5IXI - chains A and B; structure by X-ray diffraction, 2.57 A resolution.

# Chain A
Protein: Tyrosine-protein kinase JAK1
From: Homo sapiens
Notes: EC 2.7.10.2
UniProt: P23458 (JAK1_HUMAN); residues 35-559 here = UniProt positions 35-559
Chain sequence (544 residues; numbered 19 to 562; the number before each row is that of its first residue):
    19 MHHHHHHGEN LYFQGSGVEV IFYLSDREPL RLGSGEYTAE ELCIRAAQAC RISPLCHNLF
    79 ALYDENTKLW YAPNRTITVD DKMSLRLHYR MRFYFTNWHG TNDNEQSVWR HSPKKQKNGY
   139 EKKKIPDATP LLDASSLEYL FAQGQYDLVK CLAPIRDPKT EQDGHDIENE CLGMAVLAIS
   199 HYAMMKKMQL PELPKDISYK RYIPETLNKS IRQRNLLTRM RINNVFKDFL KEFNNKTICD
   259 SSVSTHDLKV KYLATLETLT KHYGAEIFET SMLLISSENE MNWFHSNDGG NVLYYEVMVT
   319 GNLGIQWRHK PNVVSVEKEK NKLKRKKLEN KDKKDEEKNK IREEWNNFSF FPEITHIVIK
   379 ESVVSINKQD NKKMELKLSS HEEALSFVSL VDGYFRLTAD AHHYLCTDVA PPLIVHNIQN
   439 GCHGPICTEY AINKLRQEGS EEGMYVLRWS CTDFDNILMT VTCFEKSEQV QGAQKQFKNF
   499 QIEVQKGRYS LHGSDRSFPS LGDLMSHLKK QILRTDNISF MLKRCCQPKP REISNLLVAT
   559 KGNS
Unresolved in the structure: 19-35, 98-100, 132-146, 207-215, 305-309, 330-360, 457-462, 479-496, 559-562
Sequence notes: initiating methionine (19); expression tag (20-34, 560-562); conflict Asp350 (His in P23458), Phe368 (Tyr in P23458)
Reported in the primary citation:
  - mutagenesis - I240F, I240L: unchanged binding to Chimera protein of Interferon lambda receptor 1 and Interleukin-10 receptor subunit alpha (chain B)

# Chain B
Protein: Chimera protein of Interferon lambda receptor 1 and Interleukin-10 receptor subunit alpha
From: Homo sapiens
UniProt: chimeric construct of Q8IU57, Q13651: residues 253-262 from Q8IU57 (INLR1_HUMAN) positions 250-259 (UniProt number = residue number - 3); residues 263-303 from Q13651 positions 263-303 (same numbers)
Chain sequence (53 residues; each row starts with the number of its first residue):
   251 GSKTLMGNPW FQRKKLPSVL LFKKPSPFIF ISQRPSPETQ DTIHPLDEEA FLK
Unresolved in the structure: 251-253, 283-303
Sequence notes: expression tag (251-252)

# Chain A / chain B interface
Residue-residue contacts - 50 pairs, chain A then chain B:
  Gln180(A) - Gln262(B)  hydrogen bond
  His183(A) - Pro259(B)  hydrogen bond (side chain-backbone)
  His183(A) - Trp260(B)
  His183(A) - Gln262(B)
  Glu186(A) - Trp260(B)  hydrogen bond
  Asn187(A) - Trp260(B)
  Asn187(A) - Lys265(B)
  Asn187(A) - Pro267(B)
  Glu188(A) - Pro267(B)
  Glu188(A) - Ser268(B)  hydrogen bond (side chain-backbone)
  Glu188(A) - Val269(B)  hydrogen bond (side chain-backbone)
  Leu190(A) - Trp260(B)  hydrophobic
  Gly191(A) - Pro267(B)
  Gly191(A) - Val269(B)
  Gly191(A) - Leu270(B)
  Met192(A) - Val269(B)  hydrophobic
  Val194(A) - Leu270(B)  hydrophobic
  Leu195(A) - Val269(B)  hydrophobic
  Leu195(A) - Leu270(B)  hydrophobic
  Leu195(A) - Phe272(B)  hydrophobic
  Arg232(A) - Asn258(B)
  Arg232(A) - Trp260(B)
  Asn233(A) - Leu255(B)  hydrogen bond (side chain-backbone)
  Leu235(A) - Leu255(B)  hydrophobic
  Leu235(A) - Met256(B)  hydrophobic
  Leu235(A) - Phe261(B)  hydrophobic
  Thr236(A) - Leu255(B)  hydrogen bond (side chain-backbone)
  Thr236(A) - Asn258(B)  hydrogen bond
  Thr236(A) - Trp260(B)
  Thr236(A) - Phe261(B)
  Arg239(A) - Trp260(B)  hydrogen bond (side chain-backbone)
  Arg239(A) - Phe261(B)
  Arg239(A) - Gln262(B)  hydrogen bond (side chain-backbone)
  Arg239(A) - Lys264(B)
  Ile240(A) - Trp260(B)  hydrophobic
  Val243(A) - Lys264(B)
  Asp246(A) - Lys264(B)  salt bridge
  Phe247(A) - Lys265(B)
  Phe247(A) - Pro267(B)
  Phe251(A) - Leu270(B)  hydrophobic
  Phe251(A) - Phe272(B)  hydrophobic
  Thr255(A) - Leu270(B)
  Ser259(A) - Phe272(B)  hydrogen bond (side chain-backbone)
  Ser259(A) - Lys274(B)
  Val261(A) - Phe272(B)  hydrophobic
  Asp265(A) - Phe272(B)
  Lys269(A) - Val269(B)
  Lys269(A) - Leu271(B)  hydrogen bond (side chain-backbone)
  Lys269(A) - Phe272(B)
  Thr273(A) - Val269(B)
Interface residues without a listed pair, chain A (28 interface residues in all): Glu250, Leu266
Interface residues without a listed pair, chain B (18 interface residues in all): Thr254, Leu266

# Overview
Chain A and chain B form an interface of 28 and 18 residues respectively, with 12 hydrogen bonds and 1 salt
bridge. Polar contacts include Asp246(A)-Lys264(B), Gln180(A)-Gln262(B) and His183(A)-Pro259(B). The paper
reports that I240F and I240L of chain A leave binding to Chimera protein of Interferon lambda receptor 1 and
Interleukin-10 receptor subunit alpha (chain B) unchanged.
Here chain A is Tyrosine-protein kinase JAK1 and chain B is Chimera protein of Interferon lambda receptor 1
and Interleukin-10 receptor subunit alpha, both from Homo sapiens. Entry 5IXI (Structure of human JAK1
FERM/SH2 in complex with IFNLR1/IL10RA chimera) was determined by X-ray diffraction (same publication as
5IXD).
